PDB entry 6V1S | electron microscopy, 3.80 A resolution | chains B and C of the 8 polymer chains in the assembly

== Chain B (and C) ==
Protein: ADP-ribosyltransferase binding component
Organism: Clostridioides difficile
Notes: chain C of this document is another copy of the same molecule, construct and numbering; everything in this record applies to it too
UniProt: A8DS70 (A8DS70_CLODI); residues 1-876 here = UniProt positions 1-876
Amino-acid sequence (876 residues; each row starts with the number of its first residue):
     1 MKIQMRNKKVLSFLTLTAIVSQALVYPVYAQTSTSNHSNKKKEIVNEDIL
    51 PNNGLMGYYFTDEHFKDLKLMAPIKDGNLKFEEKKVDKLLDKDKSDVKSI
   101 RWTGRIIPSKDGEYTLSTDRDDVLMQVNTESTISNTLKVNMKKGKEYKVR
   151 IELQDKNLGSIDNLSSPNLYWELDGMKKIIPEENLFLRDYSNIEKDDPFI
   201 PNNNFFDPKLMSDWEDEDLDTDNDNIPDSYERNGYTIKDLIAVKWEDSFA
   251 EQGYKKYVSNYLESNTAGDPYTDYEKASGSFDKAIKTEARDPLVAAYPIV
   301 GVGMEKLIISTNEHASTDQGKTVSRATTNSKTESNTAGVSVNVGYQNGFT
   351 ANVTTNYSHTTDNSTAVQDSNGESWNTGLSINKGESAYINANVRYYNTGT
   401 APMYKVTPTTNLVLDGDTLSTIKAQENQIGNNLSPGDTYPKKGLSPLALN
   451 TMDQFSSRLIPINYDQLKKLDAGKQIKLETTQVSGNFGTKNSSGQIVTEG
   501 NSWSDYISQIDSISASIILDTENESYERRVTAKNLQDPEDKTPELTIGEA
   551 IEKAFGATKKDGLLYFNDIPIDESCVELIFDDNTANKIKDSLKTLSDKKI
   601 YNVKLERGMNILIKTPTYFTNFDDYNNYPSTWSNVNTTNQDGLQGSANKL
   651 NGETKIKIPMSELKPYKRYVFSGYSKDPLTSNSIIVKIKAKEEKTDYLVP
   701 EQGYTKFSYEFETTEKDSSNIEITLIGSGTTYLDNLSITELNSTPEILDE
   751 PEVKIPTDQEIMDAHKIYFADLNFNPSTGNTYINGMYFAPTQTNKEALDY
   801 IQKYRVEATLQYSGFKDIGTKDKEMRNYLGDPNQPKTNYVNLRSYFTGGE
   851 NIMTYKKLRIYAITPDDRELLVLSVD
Unresolved in the structure: 1-220, 314-381, 557-876 (chain C: 1-223, 314-381, 557-876)
Ion coordination: Ca2+ site 1: Asp-222, Asp-224, Glu-231, Asn-260, Glu-263, Asp-273; Ca2+ site 2: Asp-222, Ile-226

== Chain B / chain C interface ==
Residue-residue contacts (53):
  Leu-262(B) with Leu-240(C), hydrophobic
  Glu-263(B) with Lys-283(C), salt bridge
  Ser-264(B) with Ser-492(C)
  Asn-265(B) with Gly-494(C), hydrogen bond (side chain-backbone)
  Pro-270(B) with Gln-495(C)
  Asn-382(B) with Glu-313(C)
  Lys-383(B) with Thr-311(C)
  Gly-384(B) with Thr-311(C); Asn-312(C)
  Asn-411(B) with Ser-445(C), hydrogen bond (side chain-backbone); Pro-446(C)
  Val-413(B) with Ser-445(C)
  Asp-417(B) with Lys-306(C); Ile-308(C)
  Thr-418(B) with Ile-308(C); Asn-392(C); Ala-448(C)
  Leu-419(B) with Asn-390(C)
  Ser-420(B) with Ala-448(C)
  Thr-421(B) with Asn-427(C); Leu-447(C); Ala-448(C)
  Lys-423(B) with Glu-426(C), salt bridge; Asn-427(C)
  Met-452(B) with Asn-450(C); Ser-456(C)
  Asp-453(B) with Phe-455(C); Ser-456(C), hydrogen bond (side chain-backbone)
  Gln-454(B) with Phe-455(C)
  Phe-455(B) with Phe-455(C), hydrophobic
  Asn-463(B) with Ser-310(C)
  Glu-479(B) with Leu-444(C); Ser-445(C), hydrogen bond
  Thr-480(B) with Leu-444(C)
  Gln-482(B) with Gly-430(C); Asn-431(C), hydrogen bond; Tyr-439(C), hydrogen bond
  Gly-500(B) with Glu-499(C)
  Ser-504(B) with Asn-431(C), hydrogen bond; Asn-432(C)
  Asp-505(B) with Tyr-404(C); Ile-496(C); Thr-498(C)
  Tyr-506(B) with Gln-495(C); Ile-496(C), hydrogen bond (side chain-backbone)
  Ile-507(B) with Asn-432(C)
  Ser-508(B) with Ala-284(C)
  Gln-509(B) with Lys-283(C); Ile-496(C)
  Pro-538(B) with Gly-253(C); Tyr-254(C)
  Glu-539(B) with Asp-239(C), hydrogen bond (side chain-backbone); Tyr-254(C)
Also at the interface, not in a pair above, chain B (46 interface residues in all): Asn-223, Thr-272, Thr-409, Ile-422, Arg-458, Gln-466, Thr-481, Ser-484, Ser-502, Asp-511, Ser-512, Asp-537, Lys-541
Also at the interface, not in a pair above, chain C (46 interface residues in all): Ile-237, Lys-238, Gln-252, Asp-282, Arg-290, Ile-429, Ser-434, Lys-441, Ser-457, Arg-458, Ser-493

== Summary ==
Chain B and chain C each contribute 46 residues to their interface; the contacts include 9 hydrogen bonds and
2 salt bridges. Polar contacts include Glu-263(B)/Lys-283(C), Lys-423(B)/Glu-426(C) and Asn-265(B)/Gly-494(C).
Asp-222(B), Asp-224(B), Glu-231(B), Asn-260(B), Glu-263(B) and Asp-273(B) form the Ca2+ site 1.
Chain B and chain C are both ADP-ribosyltransferase binding component (Clostridioides difficile); the
structure, Structure of the Clostridioides difficile transferase toxin, was determined by electron microscopy.
